7LK4 - chains R and A of the 6 polymer chains in the assembly; structure by X-ray diffraction, 3.10 A resolution.

Chain R:
Molecule: Bcl-2 homologous antagonist/killer
From: Homo sapiens
Reference sequence: Q16611 (BAK_HUMAN); residue numbers follow UniProt; this construct covers 23-186
Amino-acid sequence (164 residues; numbered 23 to 186; the number before each row is that of its first residue):
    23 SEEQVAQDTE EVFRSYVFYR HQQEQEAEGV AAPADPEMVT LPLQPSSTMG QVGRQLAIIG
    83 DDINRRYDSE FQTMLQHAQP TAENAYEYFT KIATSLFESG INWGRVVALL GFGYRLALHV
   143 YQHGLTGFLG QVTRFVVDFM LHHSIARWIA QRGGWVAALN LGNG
Unresolved in the structure: 61-67, 180-186
Construct notes: engineered mutation Ala100 (Leu in Q16611), Ser166 (Cys in Q16611)
Swiss-Prot annotation at these positions:
  - motif: Val74 to Arg88 (BH3), Ser117 to Tyr136 (BH1), Arg169 to Gly184 (BH2)
  - binding site (Zn(2+)): Asp160, His164
  - mutagenesis: His164 (H164A: Strongly reduced zinc binding and homodimerization)
What the authors report for this chain:
  - mutagenesis - M60F, M60W, L100A (Tm change 12 degC): increased stability
  - mutagenesis - M60A, M60G: decreased stability
  - mutagenesis - M60L: unchanged stability
  - mutagenesis - M60A, M60G: decreased expression
  - mutagenesis - M60G: increased signaling

Chain A:
Molecule: 7D10 antibody VL fragment
From: Rattus norvegicus
Notes: antibody fragment or engineered binder
Amino-acid sequence (109 residues; row label = number of the first residue in the row; numbers below 1 keep their minus sign (Gly-1 is residue -1)):
    -1 GSDVQMTQSP SYLAASPGES VSISCKATEN INTYLAWYQA KPGKTTKLLL YSGSTLQSGT
    59 PSRFSGSGSG TDFTLTISSL EPEDFAVYYC QQHNEYPLTF GSGTKLEIK
Disulfide bonds: Cys23-Cys88

How chain R and chain A interact:
Residue-residue contacts (13; chain R residue first):
  Glu50(R) - Tyr32(A)
  Glu50(R) - Tyr49(A)
  Glu50(R) - Ser50(A)
  Glu50(R) - His91(A)  hydrogen bond (backbone-side chain)
  Gly51(R) - Tyr32(A)
  Gly51(R) - His91(A)
  Val52(R) - His91(A)  hydrogen bond (backbone-backbone)
  Val52(R) - Asn92(A)
  Val52(R) - Glu93(A)
  Val52(R) - Tyr94(A)  hydrophobic
  Ala53(R) - Tyr94(A)
  Ala54(R) - Tyr94(A)
  Pro55(R) - Tyr94(A)
Interface residues without a listed pair, chain A (8 interface residues in all): Leu96
From the paper, about this interface:
  - residue pairs: Glu50(R)-His91(A) (hydrogen bond), Val52(R)-His91(A) (backbone contact)
  - epitope / paratope residues, chain R: Glu50(R), Val52(R)
  - epitope / paratope residues, chain A: His91(A)

Overview:
The interface between chain R and chain A involves 6 residues on one side and 8 on the other, with 2 hydrogen
bonds. Polar pairs include Glu50(R)-His91(A) and Val52(R)-His91(A). The paper describes a hydrogen bond
between Glu50(R) and His91(A); a backbone contact between Val52(R) and His91(A). From the paper: M60F, M60W
and L100A of chain R increase stability; epitope/paratope residues Glu50(R), Val52(R) and His91(A); 6
substitutions were tested in all.
Here chain R is Bcl-2 homologous antagonist/killer (Homo sapiens) and chain A is 7D10 antibody VL fragment
(Rattus norvegicus). Entry 7LK4 (Crystal structure of BAK L100A in complex with activating antibody fragments)
was determined by X-ray diffraction.
